PDB entry 5XVV | X-ray diffraction, 2.25 A resolution | chains E and F of the 6 polymer chains in the assembly

# Chain E (and F)
Protein: Glutamate dehydrogenase
Source organism: Aspergillus niger
Notes: chain F of this document is another copy of the same molecule, construct and numbering; everything in this record applies to it too
UniProt: B6V7E4 (B6V7E4_ASPNG); residues 1-460 here = UniProt positions 1-460
Sequence (460 residues; row label = number of the first residue in the row):
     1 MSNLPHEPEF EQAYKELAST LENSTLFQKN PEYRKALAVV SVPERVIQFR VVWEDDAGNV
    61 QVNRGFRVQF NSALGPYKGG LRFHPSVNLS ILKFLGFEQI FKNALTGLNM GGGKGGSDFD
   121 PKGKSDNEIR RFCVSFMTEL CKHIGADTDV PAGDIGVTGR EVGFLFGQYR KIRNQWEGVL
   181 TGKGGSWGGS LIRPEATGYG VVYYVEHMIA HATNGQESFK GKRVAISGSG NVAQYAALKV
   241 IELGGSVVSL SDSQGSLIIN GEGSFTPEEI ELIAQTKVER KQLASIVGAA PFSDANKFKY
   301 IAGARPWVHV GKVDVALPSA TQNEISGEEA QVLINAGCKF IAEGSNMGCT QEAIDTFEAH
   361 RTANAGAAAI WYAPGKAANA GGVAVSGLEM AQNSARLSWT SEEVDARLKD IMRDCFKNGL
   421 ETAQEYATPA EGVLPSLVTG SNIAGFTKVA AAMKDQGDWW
Not modelled in the structure: 1-2 (chain F: 1-3)
From the paper describing this entry:
  - binding site for beta-mercaptoethanol: Cys-141
  - binding site for 2-oxoglutaric acid: Gly-80, Lys-114
  - catalytic residues: Arg-82, Gly-153, Asp-154
  - catalytic residues: Lys-114 (proposed by the authors, not directly observed)
  - mutagenesis - R82Q (165-fold): decreased catalytic activity
  - specificity-determining residues: Lys-122, Ser-253, Lys-277, Gln-282

# Chain E / chain F interface
Pairs across the interface - 50 pairs, chain E then chain F:
  Glu-44(E) / Arg-170(F)  salt bridge
  Arg-45(E) / Asn-174(F)  hydrogen bond
  Ser-72(E) / Arg-170(F)  hydrogen bond
  Ser-72(E) / Trp-176(F)
  Ala-73(E) / Arg-170(F)
  Ala-73(E) / Trp-176(F)  hydrogen bond (backbone-side chain)
  Ala-73(E) / Trp-187(F)
  Leu-74(E) / Trp-176(F)
  Leu-74(E) / Ser-186(F)
  Gly-75(E) / Trp-176(F)
  Pro-76(E) / Trp-176(F)
  Pro-76(E) / Arg-396(F)
  Tyr-77(E) / Asn-174(F)
  Asn-109(E) / Trp-176(F)
  Asn-109(E) / Ser-186(F)  hydrogen bond (side chain-backbone)
  Asn-109(E) / Trp-187(F)
  Asn-109(E) / Gly-188(F)
  Asn-109(E) / Arg-396(F)
  Ala-146(E) / Arg-396(F)  hydrogen bond (backbone-side chain)
  Asp-147(E) / Gln-175(F)
  Asp-147(E) / Trp-176(F)  hydrogen bond (backbone-backbone)
  Asp-147(E) / Arg-396(F)  salt bridge
  Thr-148(E) / Asn-174(F)  hydrogen bond (side chain-backbone)
  Thr-148(E) / Gln-175(F)
  Met-390(E) / Arg-396(F)
  Ala-391(E) / Ala-395(F)
  Ala-391(E) / Leu-397(F)  hydrophobic
  Ser-394(E) / Ser-394(F)  hydrogen bond (side chain-backbone)
  Ser-394(E) / Ala-395(F)
  Trp-399(E) / Leu-397(F)  hydrophobic
  Arg-407(E) / Ser-398(F)
  Arg-407(E) / Trp-399(F)
  Arg-407(E) / Thr-400(F)
  Arg-407(E) / Glu-403(F)  salt bridge
  Lys-448(E) / Ser-186(F)
  Ala-452(E) / Trp-187(F)
  Asp-455(E) / Gly-163(F)
  Asp-455(E) / Phe-164(F)  hydrogen bond (backbone-backbone)
  Asp-455(E) / Trp-187(F)  hydrogen bond
  Gln-456(E) / Gly-163(F)
  Gln-456(E) / Phe-166(F)
  Gln-456(E) / Gly-167(F)
  Gln-456(E) / Arg-170(F)  hydrogen bond
  Gln-456(E) / Lys-171(F)
  Gln-456(E) / Trp-187(F)
  Gly-457(E) / Phe-164(F)
  Asp-458(E) / Arg-170(F)  salt bridge
  Asp-458(E) / Lys-171(F)  salt bridge
  Trp-460(E) / Asn-127(F)
  Trp-460(E) / Arg-130(F)
Other interface residues (no listed pair), chain E (29 interface residues in all): Leu-108, Gly-387, Leu-388, Asp-410, Lys-454
Other interface residues (no listed pair), chain F (25 interface residues in all): Arg-160, Gln-168, Glu-177
The authors on this interface:
  - residue pairs: Thr-362(F)/Ser-285(E) (hydrophobic contact)

# Summary
29 residues of chain E face 25 of chain F across their interface, with 11 hydrogen bonds and 5 salt bridges.
Among the polar pairs are Glu-44(E)/Arg-170(F), Asp-147(E)/Arg-396(F) and Arg-407(E)/Glu-403(F). The authors
report a hydrophobic contact between Thr-362(F) and Ser-285(E). The paper reports catalytic residues
Arg-82(E), Gly-153(E) and Asp-154(E) among others; R82Q of chain E reduces catalytic activity.
Both chains are Glutamate dehydrogenase (Aspergillus niger). Entry 5XVV (Crystal Structure of Forward
Inhibited Aspergillus niger Glutamate Dehydrogenase With Both Apo- and Alpha Ketoglutarate Bound ...) was
determined by X-ray diffraction, deposited together with 5XVI, 5XVX, 5XW0 and 5XWC.
